7N69 - chains A and G of the 12 polymer chains in the assembly; structure by electron microscopy, 14.10 A resolution (very low resolution: no residue pairs are listed; an interface is given only as per-side residue counts).

[Chain A (and G)]
Protein: Spike glycoprotein E1
Source organism: Eastern equine encephalitis virus (strain Florida 91-469)
Notes: chain G of this document is another copy of the same molecule, construct and numbering; everything in this record applies to it too
UniProtKB: Q4QXJ7 (POLS_EEEVF); residues 1-441 here correspond to UniProt positions 802-1242 (UniProt number = residue number + 801)
Amino-acid sequence (441 residues; each row starts with the number of its first residue):
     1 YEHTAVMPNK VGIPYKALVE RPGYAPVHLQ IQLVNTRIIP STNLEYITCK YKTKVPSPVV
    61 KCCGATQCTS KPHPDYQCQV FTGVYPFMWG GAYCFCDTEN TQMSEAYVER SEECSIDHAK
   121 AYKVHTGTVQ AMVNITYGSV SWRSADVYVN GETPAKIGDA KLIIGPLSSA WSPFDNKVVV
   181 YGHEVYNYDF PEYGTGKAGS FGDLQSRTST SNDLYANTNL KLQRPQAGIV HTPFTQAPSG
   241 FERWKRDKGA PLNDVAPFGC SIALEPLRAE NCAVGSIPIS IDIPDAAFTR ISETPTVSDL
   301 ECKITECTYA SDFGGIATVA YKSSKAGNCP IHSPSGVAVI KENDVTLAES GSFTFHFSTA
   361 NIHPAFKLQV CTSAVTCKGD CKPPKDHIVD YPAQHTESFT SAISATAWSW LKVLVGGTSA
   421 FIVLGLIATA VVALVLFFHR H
Disordered / not traced: 382-441
Cystine bridges: Cys49-Cys114, Cys62-Cys94, Cys63-Cys96, Cys68-Cys78, Cys260-Cys272, Cys302-Cys377, Cys307-Cys381, Cys329-Cys371

[Chain A / chain G interface]
At this resolution (14 A) residue pairs are not listed: 13 residues of chain A and 12 of chain G lie at the interface.

[In short]
13 residues of chain A face 12 of chain G across their interface.
Both chains are Spike glycoprotein E1 (Eastern equine encephalitis virus (strain Florida 91-469)). Entry 7N69
(Pre-fusion state 2 of EEEV with localized reconstruction) was determined by electron microscopy, deposited
together with 7N6A.
